Entry 7TKG (electron microscopy, 4.50 A resolution (low resolution: residue-level contacts below are approximate; hydrogen-bond / salt-bridge calls are withheld)); this record covers chains G and I of the 27 polymer chains in the assembly.

Chain G:
Name: ATP synthase subunit gamma
Organism: Saccharomyces cerevisiae
UniProt: P38077 (ATPG_YEAST); residues 1-278 here correspond to UniProt positions 34-311 (UniProt number = residue number + 33)
Sequence (278 residues; each row starts with the number of its first residue):
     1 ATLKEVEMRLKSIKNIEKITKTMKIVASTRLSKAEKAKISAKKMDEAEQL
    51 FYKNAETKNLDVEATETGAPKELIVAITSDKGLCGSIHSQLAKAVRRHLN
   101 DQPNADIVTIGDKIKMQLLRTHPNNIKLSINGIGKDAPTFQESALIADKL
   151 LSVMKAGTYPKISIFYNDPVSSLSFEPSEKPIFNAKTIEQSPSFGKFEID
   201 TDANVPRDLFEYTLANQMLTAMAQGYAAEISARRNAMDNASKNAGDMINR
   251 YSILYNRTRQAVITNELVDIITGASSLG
Disordered / not traced: 60-70, 277-278

Chain I:
Name: ATP synthase subunit epsilon
Organism: Saccharomyces cerevisiae
UniProt: P21306 (ATP5E_YEAST); residues 1-61 here correspond to UniProt positions 2-62 (UniProt number = residue number + 1)
Sequence (61 residues; row label = number of the first residue in the row):
     1 SAWRKAGISYAAYLNVAAQAIRSSLKTELQTASVLNRSQTDAFYTQYKNG
    51 TAASEPTPITK
Disordered / not traced: 1-7, 24-26, 50-52
UniProt features mapped onto this chain:
  - modified residue: T51 (Phosphothreonine)

Interface between chain G and chain I:
Contacting residue pairs (13; chain G residue first):
  P123(G) with N49(I); A53(I)
  N124(G) with N49(I)
  I126(G) with Y47(I); K48(I)
  K127(G) with Y47(I)
  S129(G) with Y44(I); T45(I)
  I130(G) with F43(I)
  N131(G) with A42(I); F43(I)
  G132(G) with D41(I)
  Q141(G) with R37(I)
Interface residues without a listed pair, chain G (11 interface residues in all): L128, I133
Interface residues without a listed pair, chain I (11 interface residues in all): Q46

Summary:
The chain G/chain I interface involves 11 residues from each chain.
Chain G is ATP synthase subunit gamma and chain I is ATP synthase subunit epsilon, both from Saccharomyces
cerevisiae; the structure, Yeast ATP synthase State 2catalytic(a) with 10 mM ATP backbone model, was
determined by electron microscopy, deposited together with 7TJS, 7TJT, 7TJU, 7TJV, 7TJW, 7TJX and 30 further
entries.
